7JZ2 - chains B and D of the 12 polymer chains in the assembly; structure by electron microscopy, 2.50 A resolution.

# Chain B
Molecule: Succinate dehydrogenase iron-sulfur subunit
Source organism: Escherichia coli
Notes: EC 1.3.5.1
Reference sequence: P07014 (SDHB_ECOLI); residues 1-238 here = UniProt positions 1-238
Amino-acid sequence (238 residues; row label = number of the first residue in the row):
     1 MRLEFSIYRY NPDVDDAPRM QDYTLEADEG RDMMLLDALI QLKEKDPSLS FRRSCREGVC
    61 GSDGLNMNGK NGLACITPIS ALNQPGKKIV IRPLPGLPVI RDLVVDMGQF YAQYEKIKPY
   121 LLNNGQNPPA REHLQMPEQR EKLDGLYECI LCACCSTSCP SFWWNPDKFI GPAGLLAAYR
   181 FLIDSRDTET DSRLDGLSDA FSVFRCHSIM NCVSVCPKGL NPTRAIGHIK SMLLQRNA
Metal / ion sites: 2Fe-2S cluster Fe near Asp63 (its only coordinating residue here); 3Fe-4S cluster Fe near Ile209 (its only coordinating residue here)
Residues lining bound ligands:
  - 3Fe-4S cluster (F3S): Cys159, Ser161, Phe169, Pro172, Cys206, His207, Ser208, Ile209, Met210, Asn211, Cys212, Thr223, Ile226
  - 2Fe-2S cluster (FES): Leu36, Arg53, Ser54, Cys55, Arg56, Glu57, Gly58, Cys60, Gly61, Ser62, Asp63, Leu73, Cys75
  - 4Fe-4S cluster (SF4): Phe110, Cys149, Ile150, Leu151, Cys152, Ala153, Cys154, Cys155, Ala173, Leu176, Cys216, Pro217, Lys218, Leu220
  - ubiquinone-2 (UQ2): Pro160, Trp164, Ile209
Swiss-Prot annotation at these positions:
  - binding site ([2Fe-2S] cluster): Cys55, Cys60, Cys75
  - binding site ([4Fe-4S] cluster): Cys149, Cys152, Cys155, Cys216
  - binding site ([3Fe-4S] cluster): Cys159, Cys206, Cys212
  - binding site (a ubiquinone): Trp164

# Chain D
Molecule: Succinate dehydrogenase hydrophobic membrane anchor subunit
Source organism: Escherichia coli
Reference sequence: I2WBK2 (I2WBK2_ECOLX); residues 1-115 here = UniProt positions 1-115
Amino-acid sequence (115 residues; numbered 1 to 115; the number before each row is that of its first residue):
     1 MVSNASALGR NGVHDFILVR ATAIVLTLYI IYMVGFFATS GELTYEVWIG FFASAFTKVF
    61 TLLALFSILI HAWIGMWQVL TDYVKPLALR LMLQLVIVVA LVVYVIYGFV VVWGV
Not modelled in the structure: 1-2
Metal / ion sites: heme Fe: His71 (shared with 1 residue of chain C)
Residues lining bound ligands:
  - 1,2-Distearoyl-sn-glycerophosphoethanolamine (3PE): Tyr29, Ile30, Met33, Phe37, Gly41, Glu42, Leu43, Trp48
  - heme (HEM): Val19, Arg20, Ala23, Leu26, Thr27, Ile30, Ile68, His71, Ala72, Gly75, Met76, Gln78, Val79

# How chain B and chain D interact
Residue-residue contacts - 21 pairs, chain B then chain D:
  Trp164(B) - Asp82(D)
  Trp164(B) - Tyr83(D)
  Trp164(B) - Lys85(D)  hydrogen bond (backbone-side chain)
  Asn165(B) - Thr81(D)
  Ser198(B) - Asn11(D)
  Ser198(B) - Gly12(D)
  Ala200(B) - Gly12(D)
  Phe201(B) - Asn4(D)
  Phe201(B) - Thr81(D)
  Phe204(B) - Gly12(D)
  Phe204(B) - Val13(D)
  Phe204(B) - Phe16(D)  hydrophobic
  Arg205(B) - Trp77(D)
  Arg205(B) - Gln78(D)  hydrogen bond (side chain-backbone)
  Arg205(B) - Thr81(D)  hydrogen bond
  Arg205(B) - Asp82(D)  salt bridge
  His207(B) - Gln78(D)
  Leu233(B) - Val13(D)
  Leu234(B) - Val13(D)  hydrophobic
  Leu234(B) - Ile17(D)  hydrophobic
  Ala238(B) - Val13(D)  hydrophobic
Other interface residues (no listed pair), chain B (14 interface residues in all): Asp199, Lys230, Asn237

# In short
14 residues of chain B face 12 of chain D across their interface; the contacts include 3 hydrogen bonds and 1
salt bridge. Polar pairs include Arg205(B)-Asp82(D), Trp164(B)-Lys85(D) and Arg205(B)-Gln78(D). Bound to chain
B: 2Fe-2S cluster, 4Fe-4S cluster, 3Fe-4S cluster and ubiquinone-2.
Here chain B is Succinate dehydrogenase iron-sulfur subunit and chain D is Succinate dehydrogenase hydrophobic
membrane anchor subunit, both from Escherichia coli. Entry 7JZ2 (Succinate: quinone oxidoreductase SQR from
E.coli K12) was determined by electron microscopy, deposited together with 6WTI and 6WU6.
